Entry 5YI3 (X-ray diffraction, 2.90 A resolution); this record covers chains B and D of the 4 polymer chains in the assembly.

Chain B:
Name: Zinc transport transcriptional regulator
Organism: Lactococcus lactis subsp. lactis (strain IL1403)
UniProt: Q9CDU5 (Q9CDU5_LACLA); residues 2-146 here correspond to UniProt positions 1-145 (UniProt number = residue number - 1)
Amino-acid sequence (146 residues; row label = number of the first residue in the row):
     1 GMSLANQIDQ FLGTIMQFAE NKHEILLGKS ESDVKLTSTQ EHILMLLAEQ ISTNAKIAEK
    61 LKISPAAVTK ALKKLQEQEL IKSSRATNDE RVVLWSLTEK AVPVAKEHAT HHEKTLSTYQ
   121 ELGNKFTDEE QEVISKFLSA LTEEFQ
Disordered / not traced: 1-2
Sequence notes: expression tag (1); engineered mutation Ser30 (Cys29 in Q9CDU5)
Metal / ion sites: Zn2+: Glu24, His42, His108, His112

Chain D:
Molecule: 16-nt DNA strand
Sequence (16 nucleotides; each row starts with the number of its first residue):
     1 TGTTAACTAG TTAACA

How chain B and chain D interact:
Contacting residue pairs - 14 pairs, chain B then chain D:
  Asn21(B) - DA9(D)  sugar contact
  His23(B) - DG10(D)  salt bridge to the phosphate
  Thr37(B) - DA9(D)  phosphate contact
  Thr39(B) - DG10(D)  hydrogen bond to the phosphate
  Ile63(B) - DG10(D)  sugar contact
  Ile63(B) - DT11(D)  phosphate contact
  Ser64(B) - DT11(D)  hydrogen bond to the phosphate
  Ser64(B) - DT12(D)  base contact
  Ala66(B) - DT12(D)  base contact
  Ala67(B) - DG10(D)  sugar contact
  Ala67(B) - DT11(D)  phosphate contact
  Lys70(B) - DA9(D)  base contact
  Lys70(B) - DG10(D)  hydrogen bond to the base
  Lys74(B) - DA9(D)  salt bridge to the phosphate
Other interface residues (no listed pair), chain B (11 interface residues in all): Lys62

In short:
The interface between chain B and chain D involves 11 residues on one side and 4 on the other; the contacts
include 3 hydrogen bonds and 2 salt bridges. Among the polar pairs are Lys70(B)-DG10(D), Thr39(B)-DG10(D) and
Ser64(B)-DT11(D).
Here chain B is Zinc transport transcriptional regulator (Lactococcus lactis subsp. lactis (strain IL1403))
and chain D is a 16-nt DNA strand. Entry 5YI3 (Structure of Lactococcus lactis ZitR, C30S mutant in complex
with DNA) was determined by X-ray diffraction, deposited together with 5YI2.
